6O22 - chains C and E of the 6 polymer chains in the assembly; structure by solution NMR.

[Chain C]
Molecule: Histone acetyltransferase RTT109
From: Saccharomyces cerevisiae (strain ATCC 204508 / S288c)
Notes: EC 2.3.1.48
Reference sequence: Q07794 (RT109_YEAST); residue numbers follow UniProt; this construct covers 1-436
Sequence (442 residues; each row starts with the number of its first residue; numbers below 1 keep their minus sign (Gly-5 is residue -5)):
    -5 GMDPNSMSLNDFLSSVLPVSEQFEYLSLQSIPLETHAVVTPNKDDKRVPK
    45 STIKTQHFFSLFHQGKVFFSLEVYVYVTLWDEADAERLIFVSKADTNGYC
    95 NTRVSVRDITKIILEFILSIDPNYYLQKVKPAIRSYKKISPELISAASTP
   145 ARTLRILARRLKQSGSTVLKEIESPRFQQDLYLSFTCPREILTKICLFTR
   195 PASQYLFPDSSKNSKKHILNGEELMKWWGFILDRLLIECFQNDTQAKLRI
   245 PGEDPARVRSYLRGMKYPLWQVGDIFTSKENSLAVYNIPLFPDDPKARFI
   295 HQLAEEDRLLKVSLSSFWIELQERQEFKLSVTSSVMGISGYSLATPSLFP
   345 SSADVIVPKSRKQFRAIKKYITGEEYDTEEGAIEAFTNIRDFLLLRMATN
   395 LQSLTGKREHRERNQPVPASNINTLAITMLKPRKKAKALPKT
Unresolved in the structure: 419-436
Differences from the reference sequence: expression tag (-5 to 0)
Swiss-Prot annotation at these positions:
  - region: Leu419 to Leu433 (Interaction with ASF1)
  - active site: Asp288 (Proton donor/acceptor)
  - binding site (acetyl-CoA): Ala88 to Thr90, Arg97 to Arg101, Phe192, Ala196, His211 to Leu213, Trp221
  - modified residue: Lys290 (N6-acetyllysine)
  - mutagenesis: Glu66 (E66A: Mildly increases sensitivity to methyl methane sulfonate, camptothecin and hydroxyurea (genotoxic stress)), Phe84 (F84A: Increases sensitivity to methyl methane sulfonate, camptothecin and hydroxyurea (genotoxic stress)), Asp89 (D89A: Abolishes histone acetylase activity; D89N: Decreases histone acetylase activity. Decreases expression (at protein level) ...), Leu148 (L148D: Decreases binding and activity stimulation by VPS75. Decreases acetylation of histone H3 'Lys-9' and 'Lys-27'), Ile150 to Leu151 (Decreases binding and activity stimulation by VPS75), Arg194 (R194A/E: Decreases histone acetylase activity), Tyr199 (Y199S: Decreases histone acetylase activity. Increases sensitivity to methyl methane sulfonate and hydroxyurea (genotoxic stress)), His211 (H211A: Decreases histone acetylase activity; when associated with A-222), Trp221 (W221A: Decreases histone acetylase activity; when associated with A-211), Trp222 (W222F: Decreases histone acetylase activity. Increases sensitivity to methyl methane sulfonate and hydroxyurea (genotoxic stress)), Phe285 (F285A: Increases sensitivity to methyl methane sulfonate, camptothecin and hydroxyurea (genotoxic stress)), Asp287 to Asp288 (Decreases histone acetylase activity), 12 further mutagenesis entries in UniProt

[Chain E]
Molecule: Histone H3.2
From: Xenopus laevis
Reference sequence: P84233 (H32_XENLA); residues 0-135 here correspond to UniProt positions 1-136 (UniProt number = residue number + 1)
Sequence (136 residues; row label = number of the first residue in the row; numbering starts at 0):
     0 MARTKQTARKSTGGKAPRKQLATKAARKSAPATGGVKKPHRYRPGTVALR
    50 EIRRYQKSTELLIRKLPFQRLVREIAQDFKTDLRFQSSAVMALQEASEAY
   100 LVGLFEDTNLCAIHAKRVTIMPKDIQLARRIRGERA
Unresolved in the structure: 0-59, 135
Swiss-Prot annotation at these positions:
  - modified residue: Arg2 (Asymmetric dimethylarginine), Thr3 (Phosphothreonine), Lys4 (Allysine), Gln5 (5-glutamyl dopamine), Thr6 (Phosphothreonine), Arg8 (Citrulline), Lys9 (N6,N6,N6-trimethyllysine), Ser10 (ADP-ribosylserine), Thr11 (Phosphothreonine), Lys14 (N6-(2-hydroxyisobutyryl)lysine), Arg17 (Asymmetric dimethylarginine), Lys18 (N6-(2-hydroxyisobutyryl)lysine), Lys23 (N6-(2-hydroxyisobutyryl)lysine), Arg26 (Citrulline), Lys27 (N6,N6,N6-trimethyllysine), Ser28 (ADP-ribosylserine), Lys36 (N6,N6,N6-trimethyllysine), Lys37 (N6-methyllysine), Tyr41 (Phosphotyrosine), Lys56 (N6,N6,N6-trimethyllysine) and 8 more in UniProt
  - lipidation: Cys110 (S-palmitoyl cysteine)

[How chain C and chain E interact]
Pairs across the interface - 15 pairs, chain C then chain E:
  Gln296(C) - Leu60(E)
  Glu299(C) - Lys64(E)
  Glu300(C) - Ser86(E)
  Glu300(C) - Ser87(E)
  Arg302(C) - Ser87(E)
  Glu317(C) - Ala98(E)
  Arg318(C) - Glu94(E)
  Arg318(C) - Ala98(E)
  Gln319(C) - Ala98(E)
  Gln319(C) - Val101(E)
  Gln319(C) - Gly102(E)
  Glu320(C) - Glu97(E)
  Glu320(C) - Ala98(E)
  Lys322(C) - Val101(E)
  Lys322(C) - Glu105(E)
Also at the interface, not in a pair above, chain C (10 interface residues in all): Glu314
Also at the interface, not in a pair above, chain E (12 interface residues in all): Leu61, Met90
The authors on this interface:
  - specific contacts: Arg318(C)-Glu94(E) (salt bridge), Ser86(E)-Glu300(C)
  - interface residues, chain C: Glu300(C)
  - interface residues, chain E: Glu105(E)

[In short]
The interface between chain C and chain E involves 10 residues on one side and 12 on the other. The paper
describes a salt bridge between Arg318(C) and Glu94(E); a contact between Ser86(E) and Glu300(C). From the
paper: interface residues Glu300(C) and Glu105(E).
Here chain C is Histone acetyltransferase RTT109 (Saccharomyces cerevisiae (strain ATCC 204508 / S288c)) and
chain E is Histone H3.2 (Xenopus laevis). Entry 6O22 (Structure of Asf1-H3:H4-Rtt109-Vps75 histone
chaperone-lysine acetyltransferase complex with the histone substrate) was determined by solution NMR.
